PDB entry 2NUM | X-ray diffraction, 1.50 A resolution | chain A

== Chain A ==
Name: Ubiquinol-cytochrome c reductase iron-sulfur subunit
From: Rhodobacter sphaeroides
Notes: EC 1.10.2.2
UniProt: Q02762 (UCRI_RHOSH); residue numbers follow UniProt; this construct covers 47-187
Amino-acid sequence (141 residues; numbered 47 to 187; the number before each row is that of its first residue):
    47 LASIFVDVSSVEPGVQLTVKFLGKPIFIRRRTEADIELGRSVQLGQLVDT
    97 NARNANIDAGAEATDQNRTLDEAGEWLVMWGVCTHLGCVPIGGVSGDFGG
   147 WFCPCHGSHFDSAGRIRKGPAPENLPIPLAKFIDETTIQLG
Differences from the reference sequence: engineered mutation F156 (Tyr in Q02762)
Disulfide bonds: C134-C151
Metal / ion sites: 2Fe-2S cluster Fe: C129, H131, C149, H152
Ligand contacts: 2Fe-2S cluster (FES): C129, H131, L132, G133, C134, C149, C151, H152, G153, S154, P166
From the paper describing this entry:
  - mutagenesis - S154A (10-fold): decreased binding to quinol
  - mutagenesis - S154A (5-fold): decreased binding to stigmatellin
  - mutagenesis - S154T: increased binding to quinone

== Summary ==
Ligands of chain A: 2Fe-2S cluster. The 2Fe-2S cluster Fe site is built by C129, H131, C149 and H152. The
paper reports that S154A reduces binding to quinol; S154A reduces binding to stigmatellin.
Chain A is Ubiquinol-cytochrome c reductase iron-sulfur subunit (Rhodobacter sphaeroides); the structure,
Soluble domain of Rieske Iron-Sulfur Protein, was determined by X-ray diffraction (same publication as 2NUK,
2NWF, 2NVE, 2NVF and 2NVG).
